Entry 2WGT (X-ray diffraction, 1.80 A resolution); this record covers chains A and B of the 3 polymer chains in the assembly.

# Chain A (and B)
Molecule: Fiber protein
Source organism: Human adenovirus 37
Notes: fragment: fibre head, residues 177-365; chain B of this document is another copy of the same molecule, construct and numbering; everything in this record applies to it too
Reference sequence: Q64823 (Q64823_9ADEN); residue numbers follow UniProt; this construct covers 177-365
Amino-acid sequence (194 residues; each row starts with the number of its first residue):
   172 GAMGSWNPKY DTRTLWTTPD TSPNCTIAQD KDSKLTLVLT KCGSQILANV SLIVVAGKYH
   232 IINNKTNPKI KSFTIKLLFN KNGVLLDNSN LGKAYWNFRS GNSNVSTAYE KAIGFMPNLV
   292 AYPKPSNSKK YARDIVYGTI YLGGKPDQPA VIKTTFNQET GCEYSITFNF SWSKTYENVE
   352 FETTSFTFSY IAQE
Disordered / not traced: 172-180 (chain B: 172-182)
Bound ions: Zn2+: His231, Glu351
Ligand contacts:
  - 18D (3,5-dideoxy-5-(propanoylamino)-D-glycero-alpha-D-galacto-non-2-ulopyranosonic acid), molecule 1: Tyr308, Gly309, Thr310, Val322, Ser344
  - 18D, molecule 2: Tyr312, Pro317, Asp318, Pro320, Lys345

# Interface between chain A and chain B
Contacting residue pairs - 46 pairs, chain A then chain B:
  Thr185(A) with Ser215(B)
  Trp187(A) with Ile362(B), hydrophobic
  Pro190(A) with Val291(B); Ala292(B); Arg304(B), hydrogen bond (backbone-side chain)
  Asp191(A) with Arg304(B), hydrogen bond (backbone-side chain)
  Thr192(A) with Tyr302(B); Arg304(B)
  Thr207(A) with Arg304(B), hydrogen bond
  Val209(A) with Gln216(B); Ile362(B), hydrophobic
  Thr211(A) with Cys213(B); Gln216(B), hydrogen bond
  Cys213(A) with Cys213(B), hydrophobic
  Leu218(A) with Gln216(B), hydrogen bond (backbone-side chain)
  Asn220(A) with Gln216(B); Ser360(B), hydrogen bond
  Ser222(A) with Arg304(B)
  Ile224(A) with Tyr302(B), hydrophobic
  Arg270(A) with Ser215(B), hydrogen bond; Asn289(B); Ile362(B); Ala363(B), hydrogen bond (side chain-backbone); Gln364(B), hydrogen bond (side chain-backbone); Glu365(B)
  Asn273(A) with Asn289(B), hydrogen bond; Val291(B)
  Tyr312(A) with Tyr308(B), hydrophobic
  Gly314(A) with Ala303(B)
  Gly315(A) with Ala303(B); Ile306(B); Tyr308(B), hydrogen bond (backbone-side chain)
  Lys316(A) with Tyr308(B)
  Pro317(A) with Tyr308(B)
  Glu351(A) with Lys300(B), salt bridge
  Glu353(A) with Tyr302(B); Ala303(B), hydrogen bond (side chain-backbone)
  Thr354(A) with Ala303(B); Arg304(B), hydrogen bond (backbone-backbone)
  Thr355(A) with Ala303(B); Ile306(B); Tyr308(B)
  Ser356(A) with Arg304(B), hydrogen bond (side chain-backbone); Ile306(B), hydrogen bond (backbone-backbone); Val307(B)
  Thr358(A) with Ser360(B), hydrogen bond
Interface residues without a listed pair, chain A (29 interface residues in all): Thr183, Leu210, Ala219
Interface residues without a listed pair, chain B (24 interface residues in all): Gly214, Leu218, Tyr293, Lys301, Lys324, Phe359

# In short
29 residues of chain A and 24 residues of chain B are in contact; the contacts include 16 hydrogen bonds and 1
salt bridge. Polar contacts include Glu351(A)-Lys300(B), Pro190(A)-Arg304(B) and Asp191(A)-Arg304(B). Chain A
binds compound 18D. The Zn2+ site is built by His231(A) and Glu351(A).
Both chains are Fiber protein (Human adenovirus 37). Entry 2WGT (Structure of human adenovirus serotype 37
fibre head in complex with a sialic acid derivative, O-Methyl ...) was determined by X-ray diffraction
together with 2WGU from the same study.
